4U5D - chains A and B of the 6 polymer chains in the assembly; structure by X-ray diffraction, 3.58 A resolution.

Chain A (and B):
Molecule: Glutamate receptor 2
From: Rattus norvegicus
Notes: chain B of this document is another copy of the same molecule, construct and numbering; everything in this record applies to it too
Reference sequence: P19491 (GRIA2_RAT); aligned to UniProt positions 25-838 over residues 6-824 (the alignment contains insertions or deletions, so no single offset holds)
Chain sequence (814 residues; row label = number of the first residue in the row; note: 5 numbers in that range are skipped by the numbering (no residue carries them; nothing is unmodelled there)):
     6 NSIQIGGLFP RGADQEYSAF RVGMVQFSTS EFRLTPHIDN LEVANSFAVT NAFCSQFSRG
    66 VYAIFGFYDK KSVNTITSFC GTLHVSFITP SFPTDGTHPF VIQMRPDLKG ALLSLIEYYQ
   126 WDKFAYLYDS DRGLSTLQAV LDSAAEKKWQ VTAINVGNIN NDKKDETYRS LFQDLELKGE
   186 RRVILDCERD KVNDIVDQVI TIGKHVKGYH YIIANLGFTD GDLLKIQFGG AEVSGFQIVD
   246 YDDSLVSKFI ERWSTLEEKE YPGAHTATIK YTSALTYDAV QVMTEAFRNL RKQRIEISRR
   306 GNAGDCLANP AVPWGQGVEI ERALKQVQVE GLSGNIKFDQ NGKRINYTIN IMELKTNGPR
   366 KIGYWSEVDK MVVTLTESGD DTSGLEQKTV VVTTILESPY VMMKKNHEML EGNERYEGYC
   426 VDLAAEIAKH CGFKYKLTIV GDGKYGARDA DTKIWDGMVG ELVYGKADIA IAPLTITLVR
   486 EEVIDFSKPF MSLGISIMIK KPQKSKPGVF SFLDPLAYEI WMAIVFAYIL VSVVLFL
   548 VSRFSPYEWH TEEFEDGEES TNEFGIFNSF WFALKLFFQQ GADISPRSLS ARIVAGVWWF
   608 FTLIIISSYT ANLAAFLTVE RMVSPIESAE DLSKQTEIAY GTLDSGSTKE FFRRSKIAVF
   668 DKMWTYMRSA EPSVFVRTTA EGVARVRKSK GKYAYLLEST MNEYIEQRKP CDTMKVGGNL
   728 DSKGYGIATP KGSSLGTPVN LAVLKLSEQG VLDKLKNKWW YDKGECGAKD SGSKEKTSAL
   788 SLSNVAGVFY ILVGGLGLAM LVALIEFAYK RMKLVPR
Not modelled in the structure: 383-390, 548-596, 776-787, 815-824 (chain B: 386-389, 548-596, 775-787, 815-824)
Sequence notes: engineered mutation Gly184 (Lys203 in P19491), Glu237 (Asn256 in P19491), Asp385 (Asn406 in P19491), Gln392 (Asn413 in P19491), Asp461 (Asn482 in P19491), Ala528 (Cys549 in P19491), Leu535 (Gly556 in P19491), Glu565 (Ser586 in P19491), Phe577 (Leu598 in P19491), Ala580 (Ser601 in P19491), Lys582 (Gly603 in P19491), Leu583 (Ala604 in P19491), Phe585 (Met606 in P19491), Ala589 (Cys610 in P19491), Ala598 (Gly619 in P19491), Ala602 (Gly623 in P19491), Ala815 (Cys836 in P19491), Arg818 (Ser839 in P19491), Met819 (Arg840 in P19491), Lys820 (Ala841 in P19491), Leu821 (Glu842 in P19491), Val822 (Ala843 in P19491), Pro823 (Lys844 in P19491)
Disulfide bonds: Cys59-Cys311, Cys718-Cys773
Covalent attachments: N-acetylglucosamine (NAG) linked to Asn351
Small-molecule neighbours:
  - FWF (N,N'-[biphenyl-4,4'-diyldi(2R)propane-2,1-diyl]dipropane-2-sulfonamide): Ile481, Lys493, Pro494, Phe495, Met496, Ser497, Ser729, Lys730, Gly731, Val750, Leu751, Ser754
  - 3-(carboxymethyl)-4-isopropenylproline (KAI): Glu402, Tyr450, Pro478, Leu479, Thr480, Arg485, Leu650, Ser652, Gly653, Ser654, Thr655, Thr686, Glu705, Met708, Tyr732
Swiss-Prot annotation at these positions:
  - binding site (L-glutamate): Thr482
  - glycosylation: Asn351 (N-linked (GlcNAc...) asparagine)
What the authors report for this chain:
  - conformationally variable residues (domain motion, helix shift, side-chain flip): Lys458, Phe623 to Val626, Ile633
  - mutagenesis - I633A, I633E: decreased signaling
  - mutagenesis - I633A, I633E: unchanged expression

How chain A and chain B interact:
Contacting residue pairs (84; chain A residue first):
  Asn50(A) - Ser83(B)  hydrogen bond
  Ser51(A) - Asn79(B)
  Ser51(A) - Ser83(B)  hydrogen bond (backbone-side chain)
  Phe52(A) - Ser83(B)  hydrogen bond (backbone-side chain)
  Phe52(A) - Phe84(B)  hydrophobic
  Phe52(A) - Thr87(B)
  Phe52(A) - Leu88(B)  hydrophobic
  Phe52(A) - Cys311(B)
  Thr55(A) - Phe84(B)
  Thr55(A) - Leu312(B)
  Asn56(A) - Leu312(B)  hydrogen bond (side chain-backbone)
  Cys59(A) - Leu312(B)  hydrophobic
  Lys76(A) - Asn79(B)
  Asn79(A) - Ser51(B)
  Asn79(A) - Lys76(B)
  Thr80(A) - Ser51(B)
  Thr80(A) - Thr80(B)  hydrogen bond
  Ser83(A) - Asn50(B)  hydrogen bond
  Ser83(A) - Ser51(B)  hydrogen bond (side chain-backbone)
  Ser83(A) - Phe52(B)  hydrogen bond (side chain-backbone)
  Phe84(A) - Phe52(B)  hydrophobic
  Phe84(A) - Thr55(B)
  Thr87(A) - Phe52(B)
  Tyr133(A) - Gln143(B)
  Leu139(A) - Leu139(B)  hydrophobic
  Leu139(A) - Gln143(B)
  Gln143(A) - Leu139(B)
  Gln143(A) - Asn160(B)
  Leu146(A) - Ala158(B)  hydrophobic
  Asp147(A) - Tyr133(B)
  Asp147(A) - Ala158(B)
  Ala150(A) - Thr157(B)
  Gln155(A) - Gln155(B)
  Thr157(A) - Ala150(B)
  Ala158(A) - Leu146(B)  hydrophobic
  Ala158(A) - Asp147(B)
  Ile159(A) - Asp147(B)
  Asn160(A) - Gln143(B)  hydrogen bond
  Asn160(A) - Asp147(B)
  Asp310(A) - Asp310(B)
  Cys311(A) - Phe52(B)
  Leu312(A) - Thr55(B)
  Leu312(A) - Asn56(B)  hydrogen bond (backbone-side chain)
  Leu312(A) - Cys59(B)  hydrophobic
  Asn314(A) - Asn56(B)  hydrogen bond
  Ala316(A) - Phe52(B)  hydrophobic
  Ala522(A) - Ser788(B)
  Ile525(A) - Ser788(B)
  Ala528(A) - Phe796(B)
  Ile529(A) - Phe796(B)
  Ala532(A) - Phe796(B)  hydrophobic
  Ala532(A) - Leu799(B)  hydrophobic
  Leu535(A) - Leu803(B)  hydrophobic
  Val536(A) - Leu799(B)  hydrophobic
  Val536(A) - Leu803(B)  hydrophobic
  Val539(A) - Leu803(B)  hydrophobic
  Val539(A) - Ala806(B)  hydrophobic
  Leu542(A) - Met807(B)  hydrophobic
  Ser597(A) - Val809(B)
  Ser597(A) - Ala810(B)
  Ser597(A) - Glu813(B)
  Ile600(A) - Leu805(B)  hydrophobic
  Ile600(A) - Ala806(B)  hydrophobic
  Ile600(A) - Val809(B)  hydrophobic
  Val601(A) - Ala806(B)  hydrophobic
  Val604(A) - Leu799(B)  hydrophobic
  Val604(A) - Gly802(B)
  Phe608(A) - Phe796(B)  hydrophobic
  Phe608(A) - Leu799(B)  hydrophobic
  Leu610(A) - Ile613(B)  hydrophobic
  Ile611(A) - Val795(B)  hydrophobic
  Ser614(A) - Tyr616(B)
  Ser614(A) - Thr617(B)
  Ser615(A) - Tyr616(B)
  Ser615(A) - Leu620(B)
  Ala618(A) - Thr617(B)
  Ala618(A) - Leu620(B)
  Ala618(A) - Ala621(B)
  Ala618(A) - Leu624(B)
  Asn619(A) - Leu624(B)
  Ala622(A) - Leu624(B)  hydrophobic
  Ala622(A) - Thr625(B)
  Thr625(A) - Thr625(B)
  Thr643(A) - Asp769(B)
Interface residues without a listed pair, chain A (58 interface residues in all): Lys75, Leu88, Asn163, Trp605, Ile612, Thr617, Ala621
Interface residues without a listed pair, chain B (55 interface residues in all): Lys75, Asp100, Ser135, Leu142, Ile159, Gly771, Leu789, Ile798, Phe814

Summary:
Chain A and chain B form an interface of 58 and 55 residues respectively, with 11 hydrogen bonds. Polar
contacts include Asn50(A)-Ser83(B), Ser51(A)-Ser83(B) and Phe52(A)-Ser83(B). Chain A binds
3-(carboxymethyl)-4-isopropenylproline and compound FWF. N-acetylglucosamine is covalently linked to
Asn351(A). From the paper: I633A and I633E of chain A reduce signaling; conformational variability at
Lys458(A), Phe623(A) and Ile633(A).
Both chains are Glutamate receptor 2 (Rattus norvegicus). Entry 4U5D (Crystal structure of GluA2,
con-ikot-ikot snail toxin, partial agonist KA and postitive modulator (R,R)-2b complex) was determined by
X-ray diffraction, deposited together with 4U5B, 4U5C, 4U5E and 4U5F.
